Entry 5OT2 (X-ray diffraction, 3.20 A resolution); this record covers chains B and P of the 15 polymer chains in the assembly.

# Chain B
Name: DNA-directed RNA polymerase II subunit RPB2
Source organism: Saccharomyces cerevisiae (strain ATCC 204508 / S288c)
Notes: EC 2.7.7.6
UniProtKB: P08518 (RPB2_YEAST); residues 1-1224 here = UniProt positions 1-1224
Chain sequence (1224 residues; row label = number of the first residue in the row):
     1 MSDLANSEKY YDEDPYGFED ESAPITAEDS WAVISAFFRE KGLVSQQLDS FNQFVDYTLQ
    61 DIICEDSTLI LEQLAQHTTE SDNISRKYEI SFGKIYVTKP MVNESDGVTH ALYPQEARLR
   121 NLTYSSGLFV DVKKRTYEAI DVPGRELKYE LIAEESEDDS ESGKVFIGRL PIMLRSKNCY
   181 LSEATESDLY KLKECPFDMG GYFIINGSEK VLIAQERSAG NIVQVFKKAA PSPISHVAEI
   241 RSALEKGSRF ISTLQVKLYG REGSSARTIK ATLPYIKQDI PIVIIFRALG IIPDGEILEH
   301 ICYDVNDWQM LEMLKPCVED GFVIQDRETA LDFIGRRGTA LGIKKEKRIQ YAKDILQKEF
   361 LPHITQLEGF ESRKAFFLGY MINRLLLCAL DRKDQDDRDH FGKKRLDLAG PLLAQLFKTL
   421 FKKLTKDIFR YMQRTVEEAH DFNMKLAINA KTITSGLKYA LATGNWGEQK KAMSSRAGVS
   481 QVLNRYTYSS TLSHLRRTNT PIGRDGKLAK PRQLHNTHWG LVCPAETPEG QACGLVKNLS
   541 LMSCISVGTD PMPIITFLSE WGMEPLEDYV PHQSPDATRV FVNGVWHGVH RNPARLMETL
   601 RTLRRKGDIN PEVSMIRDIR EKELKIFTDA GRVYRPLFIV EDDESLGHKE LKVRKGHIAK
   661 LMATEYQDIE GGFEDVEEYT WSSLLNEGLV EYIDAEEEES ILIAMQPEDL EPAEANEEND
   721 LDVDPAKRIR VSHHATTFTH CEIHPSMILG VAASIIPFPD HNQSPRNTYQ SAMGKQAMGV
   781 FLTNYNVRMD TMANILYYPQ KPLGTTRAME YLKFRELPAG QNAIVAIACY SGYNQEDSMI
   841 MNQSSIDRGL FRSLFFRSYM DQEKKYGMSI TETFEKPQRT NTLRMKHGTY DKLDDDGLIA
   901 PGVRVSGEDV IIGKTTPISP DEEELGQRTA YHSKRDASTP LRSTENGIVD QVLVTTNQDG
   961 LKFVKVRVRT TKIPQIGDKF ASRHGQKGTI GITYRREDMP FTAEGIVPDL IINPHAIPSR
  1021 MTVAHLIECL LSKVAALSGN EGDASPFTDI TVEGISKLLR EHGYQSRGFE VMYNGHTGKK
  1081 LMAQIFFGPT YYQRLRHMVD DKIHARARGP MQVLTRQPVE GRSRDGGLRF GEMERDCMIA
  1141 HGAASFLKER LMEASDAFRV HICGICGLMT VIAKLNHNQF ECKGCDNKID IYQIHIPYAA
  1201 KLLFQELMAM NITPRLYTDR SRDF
Not modelled in the structure: 1-19, 71-89, 135-163, 249-250, 337-344, 437-445, 470-471, 669-677, 716-721, 881-883, 919-932
Metal / ion sites: Zn2+: Cys1163, Cys1166, Cys1182, Cys1185

# Chain P
Molecule: RNA product strand
Sequence (11 nucleotides; each row starts with the number of its first residue; numbering starts at 0):
     0 UUCGAGGAGG G
Not modelled in the structure: 0
Metal / ion sites: Mg2+: G10 (shared with 3 residues of chain A)

# How chain B and chain P interact
Pairs across the interface - 12 pairs, chain B then chain P:
  Met473(B) - G5(P)  sugar contact
  Ala477(B) - G5(P)  sugar contact
  Gln481(B) - A7(P)  hydrogen bond to the phosphate
  Gln776(B) - G8(P)  hydrogen bond to the phosphate
  Gln776(B) - G9(P)  hydrogen bond to the phosphate
  Lys979(B) - G9(P)  hydrogen bond to the phosphate
  Lys979(B) - G10(P)  salt bridge to the phosphate
  Lys987(B) - G10(P)  salt bridge to the phosphate
  His1097(B) - G9(P)  sugar contact
  Val1113(B) - U1(P)  sugar contact
  Arg1124(B) - U1(P)  sugar contact
  Arg1124(B) - C2(P)  salt bridge to the phosphate
Interface residues without a listed pair, chain B (14 interface residues in all): Gly478, Tyr486, Arg497, Ala772, Gln1112
Interface residues without a listed pair, chain P (10 interface residues in all): G3, A4, G6

# Overview
The interface between chain B and chain P involves 14 residues on one side and 10 on the other; the contacts
include 4 hydrogen bonds and 3 salt bridges. Polar pairs include Gln481(B)-A7(P), Gln776(B)-G8(P) and
Gln776(B)-G9(P). Cys1163(B), Cys1166(B), Cys1182(B) and Cys1185(B) form the Zn2+ site.
Here chain B is DNA-directed RNA polymerase II subunit RPB2 (Saccharomyces cerevisiae (strain ATCC 204508 /
S288c)) and chain P is RNA product strand. Entry 5OT2 (RNA polymerase II elongation complex in the presence of
3d-Napht-A) was determined by X-ray diffraction.
